Entry 6IR6 (X-ray diffraction, 1.64 A resolution); this record covers chain A.

# Chain A
Molecule: Green fluorescent protein
From: Aequorea victoria
Reference sequence: P42212 (GFP_AEQVI); aligned to UniProt positions 2-238 over residues 2-238
Sequence (236 residues; row label = number of the first residue in the row; note: 2 numbers in that range are skipped by the numbering (no residue carries them; nothing is unmodelled there)):
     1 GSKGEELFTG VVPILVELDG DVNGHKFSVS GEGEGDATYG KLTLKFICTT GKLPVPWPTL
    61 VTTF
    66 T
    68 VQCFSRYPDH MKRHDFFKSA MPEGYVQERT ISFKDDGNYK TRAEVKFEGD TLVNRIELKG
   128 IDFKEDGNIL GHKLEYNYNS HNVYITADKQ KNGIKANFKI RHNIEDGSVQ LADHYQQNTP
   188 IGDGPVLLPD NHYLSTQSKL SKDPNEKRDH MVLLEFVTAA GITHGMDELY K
Unresolved in the structure: 1-3
Construct notes: expression tag (1); chromophore (66, 66, 66); engineered mutation R80 (Gln in P42212), S99 (Phe in P42212), T153 (Met in P42212), A163 (Val in P42212), K206 (Ala in P42212)
Modified positions: T66 (chromophore; CRO)
Covalently attached groups: covalent link F64-T66; covalent link T66-V68
Reported in the primary citation:
  - conformationally variable residues (loop rearrangement): N23 to G24, H148, D155 to K158
  - post-translational modification sites: K238 (citing earlier work)

# Summary
From the paper: a modification site at K238; conformational variability at N23, H148 and D155.
Chain A is Green fluorescent protein (Aequorea victoria); the structure, Green fluorescent protein variant
GFPuv with the native lysine residue at the C-terminus, was determined by X-ray diffraction (same publication
as 6IR7).
